PDB entry 3CQZ | X-ray diffraction, 2.80 A resolution | chains C and K of the 11 polymer chains in the assembly

[Chain C]
Molecule: DNA-directed RNA polymerase II subunit RPB3
Source organism: Saccharomyces cerevisiae
Reference sequence: P16370 (RPB3_YEAST); residues 1-318 here = UniProt positions 1-318
Amino-acid sequence (318 residues; each row starts with the number of its first residue):
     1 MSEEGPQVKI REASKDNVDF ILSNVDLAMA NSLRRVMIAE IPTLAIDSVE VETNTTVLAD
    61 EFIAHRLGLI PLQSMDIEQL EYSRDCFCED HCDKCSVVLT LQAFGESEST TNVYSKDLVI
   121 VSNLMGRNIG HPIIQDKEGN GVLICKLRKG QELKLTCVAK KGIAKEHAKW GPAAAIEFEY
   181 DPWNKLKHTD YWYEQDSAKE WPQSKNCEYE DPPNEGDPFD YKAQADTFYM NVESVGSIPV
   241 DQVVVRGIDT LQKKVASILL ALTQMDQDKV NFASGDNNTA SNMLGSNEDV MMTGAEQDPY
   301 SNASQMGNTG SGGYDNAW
Disordered / not traced: 1-2, 268-318
Metal / ion sites: Zn2+: Cys86, Cys88, Cys92, Cys95
Swiss-Prot annotation at these positions:
  - binding site (Zn(2+)): Cys86, Cys88, Cys92, Cys95
  - modified residue: Ser2 (N-acetylserine)
  - natural variant: Ala30 (A30D: In mutant RPB3-1)
  - mutagenesis: Lys9 (K9E: Transcript termination readthrough)

[Chain K]
Molecule: DNA-directed RNA polymerase II subunit RPB11
Source organism: Saccharomyces cerevisiae
Reference sequence: P38902 (RPB11_YEAST); numbering as in UniProt (aligned over 1-120)
Amino-acid sequence (120 residues; numbered 1 to 120; the number before each row is that of its first residue):
     1 MNAPDRFELF LLGEGESKLK IDPDTKAPNA VVITFEKEDH TLGNLIRAEL LNDRKVLFAA
    61 YKVEHPFFAR FKLRIQTTEG YDPKDALKNA CNSIINKLGA LKTNFETEWN LQTLAADDAF
Disordered / not traced: 1, 115-120
Swiss-Prot annotation at these positions:
  - mutagenesis: Glu108 (E108G/V: Transcript termination readthrough; E108K: Transcript termination readthrough. Lethal), Leu111 (L111P: Transcript termination readthrough), Leu114 (L114P: Transcript termination readthrough)

[Chain C / chain K interface]
Residue-residue contacts (68; chain C residue first):
  Glu3(C) with Asn104(K), hydrogen bond (backbone-side chain)
  Pro6(C) with Lys97(K); Ala100(K); Leu101(K), hydrophobic; Asn104(K), hydrogen bond (backbone-side chain)
  Gln7(C) with Asn104(K)
  Val8(C) with Leu101(K), hydrophobic; Phe105(K), hydrophobic; Glu108(K)
  Lys9(C) with Glu108(K)
  Ile10(C) with Glu108(K); Gln112(K)
  Ala13(C) with Trp109(K), hydrophobic; Gln112(K); Leu114(K)
  Ser14(C) with Trp109(K)
  Val18(C) with Trp109(K), hydrophobic
  Leu22(C) with Leu101(K), hydrophobic
  Asp26(C) with Ala48(K)
  Ala28(C) with Asn44(K); Ala48(K), hydrophobic
  Met29(C) with Leu45(K), hydrophobic; Lys97(K); Leu98(K), hydrophobic
  Ser32(C) with Thr41(K), hydrogen bond (side chain-backbone); Leu45(K)
  Leu33(C) with Leu101(K), hydrophobic
  Arg35(C) with Asp39(K), salt bridge; His40(K); Thr41(K), hydrogen bond
  Arg84(C) with Leu11(K)
  Ile163(C) with Phe10(K), hydrophobic
  Ala164(C) with Arg6(K)
  Lys165(C) with Arg6(K), hydrogen bond (backbone-side chain); Leu9(K); Asp39(K), salt bridge
  Glu166(C) with Arg6(K), hydrogen bond (backbone-side chain); Phe10(K)
  His167(C) with Arg6(K)
  Asp241(C) with Phe105(K); Trp109(K)
  Val244(C) with Phe105(K), hydrophobic
  Val245(C) with Phe105(K), hydrophobic; Glu106(K)
  Ile248(C) with Leu98(K); Lys102(K)
  Asp249(C) with Lys102(K), salt bridge
  Leu251(C) with Leu98(K), hydrophobic
  Gln252(C) with Ile95(K); Leu98(K); Gly99(K), hydrogen bond (side chain-backbone); Lys102(K)
  Lys254(C) with Glu38(K), salt bridge
  Val255(C) with Leu42(K), hydrophobic; Cys91(K), hydrophobic; Ile95(K), hydrophobic
  Ala256(C) with Ile95(K)
  Ile258(C) with Phe35(K), hydrophobic; Leu42(K), hydrophobic; Cys91(K), hydrophobic
  Leu259(C) with Lys88(K); Cys91(K), hydrophobic; Asn92(K)
  Leu262(C) with Leu19(K), hydrophobic; Lys84(K); Leu87(K), hydrophobic
  Met265(C) with Leu19(K), hydrophobic; Ile21(K), hydrophobic
Also at the interface, not in a pair above, chain C (43 interface residues in all): Glu4, Lys15, Val36, Glu40, Ala168, Ser257, Ala261
Also at the interface, not in a pair above, chain K (38 interface residues in all): Phe7, Lys18, Ile94, Thr113

[Overview]
43 residues of chain C face 38 of chain K across their interface, with 7 hydrogen bonds and 4 salt bridges.
Among the polar pairs are Arg35(C)-Asp39(K), Lys165(C)-Asp39(K) and Asp249(C)-Lys102(K).
Here chain C is DNA-directed RNA polymerase II subunit RPB3 and chain K is DNA-directed RNA polymerase II
subunit RPB11, both from Saccharomyces cerevisiae. Entry 3CQZ (Crystal structure of 10 subunit RNA polymerase
II in complex with the inhibitor alpha-amanitin) was determined by X-ray diffraction.
